PDB entry 3T6J | X-ray diffraction, 2.98 A resolution | chains A and B

[Chain A]
Name: Dipeptidyl peptidase 3
Organism: Homo sapiens
Notes: EC 3.4.14.4
UniProtKB: Q9NY33 (DPP3_HUMAN); numbering as in UniProt (aligned over 1-726)
Sequence (726 residues; each row starts with the number of its first residue):
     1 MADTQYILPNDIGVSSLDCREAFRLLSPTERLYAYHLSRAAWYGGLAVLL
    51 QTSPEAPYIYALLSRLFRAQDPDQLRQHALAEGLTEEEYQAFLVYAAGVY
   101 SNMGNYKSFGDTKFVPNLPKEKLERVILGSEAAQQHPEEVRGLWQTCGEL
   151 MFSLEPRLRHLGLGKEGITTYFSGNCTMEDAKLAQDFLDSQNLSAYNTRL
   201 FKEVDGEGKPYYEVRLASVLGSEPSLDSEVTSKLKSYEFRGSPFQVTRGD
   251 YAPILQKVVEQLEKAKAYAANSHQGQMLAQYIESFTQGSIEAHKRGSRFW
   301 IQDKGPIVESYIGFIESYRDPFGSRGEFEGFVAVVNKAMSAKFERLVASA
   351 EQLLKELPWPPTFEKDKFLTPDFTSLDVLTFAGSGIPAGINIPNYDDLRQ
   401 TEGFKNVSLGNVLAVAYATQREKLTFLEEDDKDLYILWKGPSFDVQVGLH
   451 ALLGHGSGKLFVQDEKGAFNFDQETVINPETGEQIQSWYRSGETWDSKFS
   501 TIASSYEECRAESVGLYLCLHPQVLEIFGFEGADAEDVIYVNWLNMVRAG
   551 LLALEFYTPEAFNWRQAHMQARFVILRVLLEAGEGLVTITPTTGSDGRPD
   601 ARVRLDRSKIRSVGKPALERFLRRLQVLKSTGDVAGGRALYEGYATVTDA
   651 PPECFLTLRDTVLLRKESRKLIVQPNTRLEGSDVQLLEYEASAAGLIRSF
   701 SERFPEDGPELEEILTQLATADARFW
Disordered / not traced: 1, 418-420
Differences from the reference sequence: engineered mutation A451 (Glu in Q9NY33)
Swiss-Prot annotation at these positions:
  - binding site (Zn(2+)): H450, H455, E508
  - modified residue: A2 (N-acetylalanine)
What the authors report for this chain:
  - mutagenesis - E451A: abolished catalytic activity (citing earlier work)
  - catalytic residues: Y318, H568 (proposed by the authors, not directly observed)
  - mutagenesis - Y318F (125-fold): decreased catalytic activity (citing earlier work)

[Chain B]
Name: Tynorphin
Sequence (5 residues; row label = number of the first residue in the row):
     1 VVYPW

[Interface between chain A and chain B]
Pairs across the interface (34; chain A residue first):
  E316(A) - V1(B)  hydrogen bond (side chain-backbone)
  E316(A) - V2(B)
  Y318(A) - V1(B)
  Y318(A) - V2(B)  hydrogen bond (side chain-backbone)
  I386(A) - W5(B)  hydrogen bond (backbone-side chain)
  P387(A) - V2(B)  hydrophobic
  P387(A) - Y3(B)
  A388(A) - Y3(B)  hydrogen bond (backbone-backbone)
  A388(A) - P4(B)
  G389(A) - V1(B)
  G389(A) - V2(B)
  G389(A) - Y3(B)  hydrogen bond (backbone-backbone)
  I390(A) - V1(B)
  I390(A) - V2(B)  hydrophobic
  N391(A) - V1(B)  hydrogen bond (backbone-backbone)
  I392(A) - V1(B)
  N394(A) - V1(B)
  F443(A) - Y3(B)  hydrophobic
  F443(A) - P4(B)
  F443(A) - W5(B)  hydrophobic
  Q446(A) - Y3(B)
  V447(A) - Y3(B)  hydrophobic
  H450(A) - V2(B)
  H450(A) - Y3(B)
  H455(A) - V1(B)
  E508(A) - V1(B)
  E508(A) - V2(B)
  E512(A) - Y3(B)
  H568(A) - V2(B)  hydrogen bond (side chain-backbone)
  H568(A) - Y3(B)
  H568(A) - P4(B)
  R572(A) - Y3(B)
  R669(A) - W5(B)  hydrogen bond (side chain-backbone)
  K670(A) - W5(B)
Other interface residues (no listed pair), chain A (26 interface residues in all): F109, R399, V412, A416, I672

[In short]
Chain A and chain B form an interface of 26 and 5 residues respectively, with 8 hydrogen bonds. Polar contacts
include E316(A)-V1(B), Y318(A)-V2(B) and I386(A)-W5(B). Curated annotation (UniProt) lists 3 Zn2+-binding
residues on chain A. The paper reports catalytic residues Y318(A) and H568(A); E451A of chain A abolishes
catalytic activity.
Here chain A is Dipeptidyl peptidase 3 (Homo sapiens) and chain B is Tynorphin. Entry 3T6J (Structure of human
DPPIII in complex with the opioid peptide Tynorphin, at 3.0 Angstroms) was determined by X-ray diffraction,
deposited together with 3T6B and 3FVY.
